Entry 7UXW (X-ray diffraction, 2.57 A resolution); this record covers chains A and F of the 6 polymer chains in the assembly.

# Chain A
Protein: Cyclic GMP-AMP synthase
Source organism: Mus musculus
Notes: EC 2.7.7.86
UniProt: Q8C6L5 (CGAS_MOUSE); numbering as in UniProt (aligned over 147-507)
Chain sequence (364 residues; each row starts with the number of its first residue):
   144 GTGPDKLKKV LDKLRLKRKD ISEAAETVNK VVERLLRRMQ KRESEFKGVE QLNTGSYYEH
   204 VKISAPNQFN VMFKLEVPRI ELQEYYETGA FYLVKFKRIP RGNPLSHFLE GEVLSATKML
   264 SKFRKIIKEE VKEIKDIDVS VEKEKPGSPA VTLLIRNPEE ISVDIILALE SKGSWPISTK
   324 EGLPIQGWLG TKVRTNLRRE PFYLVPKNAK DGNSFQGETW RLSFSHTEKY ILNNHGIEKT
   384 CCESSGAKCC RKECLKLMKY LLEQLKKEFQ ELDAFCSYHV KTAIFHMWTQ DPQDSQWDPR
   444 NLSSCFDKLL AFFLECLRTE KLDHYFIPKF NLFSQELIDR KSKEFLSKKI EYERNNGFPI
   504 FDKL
Unresolved in the structure: 144-147, 185, 240-244, 246, 255, 353-358
Sequence notes: expression tag (144-146); engineered mutation Gln211 (Glu in Q8C6L5), Asn213 (Asp in Q8C6L5)
Ion coordination: Mg2+: Gln211, Asn213 (together with ATP); Zn2+: His378, Cys384, Cys385, Cys392
Small-molecule neighbours:
  - ATP (adenosine-5'-triphosphate): Gly198, Ser199, Glu202, Lys205, Gln211, Asn213, Arg364, Ser368, Glu371, Lys402, Ser420, Tyr421, Lys424, His467
  - GTP (guanosine-5'-triphosphate): Thr197, Gln211, Asn213, Met215, Lys288, Pro289, Gly290, Ser291, Pro292, Ala293, Asp307, Ile309, Val348, Lys350, Arg364, Ser366, Ser368
Curated features (UniProtKB/Swiss-Prot):
  - region: Lys372 to Lys395 (DNA-binding)
  - motif: Leu154 to Leu159 (Nuclear export signal), Asp281 to Ser291 (Nuclear localization signal)
  - binding site (GTP): Thr197, Asp307, Arg364 to Glu371
  - binding site (ATP): Ser199, Glu371, Lys402, Ser420 to Lys424
  - binding site (2',3'-cGAMP): Gly290, Asp307, Lys350, Arg364 to Ser366
  - binding site (Mg(2+)): Asp307
  - binding site (Zn(2+)): His378, Cys384, Cys385, Cys392
  - site: Arg241 (Arginine-anchor), Asp307, Ile308 (Cleavage)
  - modified residue: Lys156 (N6-lactoyllysine), Glu176 (PolyADP-ribosyl glutamic acid), Ser199 (Phosphoserine), Tyr201 (Phosphotyrosine), Glu272 (5-glutamyl polyglutamate), Ser291 (Phosphoserine), Glu302 (5-glutamyl glutamate), Lys372 (N6-acetyllysine), Lys382 (N6-acetyllysine), Lys402 (N6-acetyllysine), Ser420 (Phosphoserine), Lys491 (N6-methyllysine)
  - lipidation (S-palmitoyl cysteine): Cys392, Cys393, Cys459
  - cross-link (Glycyl lysine isopeptide (Lys-Gly)): Lys217 (interchain with G-Cter in SUMO), Lys271 (interchain with G-Cter in ubiquitin), Lys335 (interchain with G-Cter in SUMO), Lys372 (interchain with G-Cter in SUMO), Lys382 (interchain with G-Cter in SUMO), Lys399 (interchain with G-Cter in ubiquitin), Lys402 (interchain with G-Cter in ubiquitin), Lys409 (interchain with G-Cter in ubiquitin), Lys410 (interchain with G-Cter in ubiquitin), Lys464 (interchain with G-Cter in SUMO)
  - mutagenesis: Lys156 (K156Q: Mimics lactylation; knockin mice show higher mortality following HSV-1 infection), Asn172 (N172K: Induces alteration of the DNA-binding surface and leads to decreased synthesis of cyclic GMP-AMP (cGAMP); when associated with L-180), Glu176 (E176A: Abolished poly-ADP-ribosylation by PARP1, stimulating interferon production in knockin mice), Arg180 (R180L: Induces alteration of the DNA-binding surface and leads to decreased synthesis of cyclic GMP-AMP (cGAMP); when associated with K-182), Gly198 (G198A: Abolishes stimulation of interferon production; when associated with A-199), Ser199 (S199A: Abolishes stimulation of interferon production; when associated with A-199), Tyr201 (Y201E: Phosphomimetic mutant; reduced translocation to the nucleus following treatment with etoposide), Lys217 (K217R: Reduced sumoylation), Arg222 (R222E: Impaired tethering to chromatin, leading to constitutive activation in the absence of DNA), Lys238 (K238E: Does not affect interaction with nucleosomes), Lys240 (K240E: Impaired tethering to chromatin, leading to constitutive activation in the absence of DNA), Arg241 (R241E: Abolished tethering to chromatin, leading to strong constitutive activation in the absence of DNA), 28 further mutagenesis entries in UniProt
What the authors report for this chain:
  - binding site for GTP: Asp307, Ile309, Arg364, Ser366
  - binding site for ATP: Tyr421
  - mutagenesis - R364A (33-fold), H467A: decreased catalytic activity on ATP/GTP
  - mutagenesis - H467A (2-fold): increased catalytic activity on GTP/GTP
  - binding site for GTP: Thr197 (citing earlier work)
  - specificity-determining residues: Ile309, Arg364
  - mutagenesis - R364A (10-fold): decreased catalytic activity on GTP/GTP
  - mutagenesis - R364A (4-fold): increased catalytic activity on ATP/ATP
  - catalytic residues: Asp307
  - mutagenesis - E211Q/D213N/K382E: decreased binding to dsDNA
  - specificity-determining residues: His467 (proposed by the authors, not directly observed)
  - mutagenesis - E211Q/D213N: abolished catalytic activity

# Chain F
Molecule: Palindromic DNA18
Source organism: DNA molecule
Sequence (18 nucleotides; each row starts with the number of its first residue):
     1 ATCTGTACAT GTACAGAT

# Interface between chain A and chain F
Residue-residue contacts (13):
  Arg161(A) - DT4(F)  hydrogen bond to the base
  Arg161(A) - DG5(F)  hydrogen bond to the sugar
  Ser165(A) - DG5(F)  hydrogen bond to the phosphate
  Ser165(A) - DT6(F)  hydrogen bond to the phosphate
  Ala168(A) - DT6(F)  phosphate contact
  Ala168(A) - DA7(F)  phosphate contact
  Asn172(A) - DA7(F)  hydrogen bond to the phosphate
  Asn196(A) - DC8(F)  hydrogen bond to the phosphate
  Tyr200(A) - DT6(F)  hydrogen bond to the phosphate
  Tyr200(A) - DA7(F)  hydrogen bond to the phosphate
  Tyr201(A) - DA7(F)  phosphate contact
  Tyr201(A) - DC8(F)  phosphate contact
  Lys372(A) - DC8(F)  salt bridge to the phosphate
Interface residues without a listed pair, chain A (9 interface residues in all): Ile164

# Summary
9 residues of chain A and 5 residues of chain F are in contact, with 8 hydrogen bonds and 1 salt bridge. Among
the polar pairs are Arg161(A)-DT4(F), Arg161(A)-DG5(F) and Ser165(A)-DG5(F). The paper reports the catalytic
residue Asp307(A); R364A and H467A of chain A reduce catalytic activity on ATP/GTP; 4 substitutions were
tested in all.
Here chain A is Cyclic GMP-AMP synthase (Mus musculus) and chain F is Palindromic DNA18 (DNA molecule). Entry
7UXW (Structure of ATP and GTP bind to Cyclic GMP AMP synthase (cGAS) through Mg coordination) was determined
by X-ray diffraction together with 7UUX, 7UYQ, 7UYZ, 7UZR, 7V0W, 8EAE and 14 further entries from the same
study.
